PDB entry 6DOK | X-ray diffraction, 1.38 A resolution | chains A and C of the 4 polymer chains in the assembly

Chain A:
Name: Ribonuclease H
From: Bacillus halodurans
Notes: EC 3.1.26.4; fragment: catalytic domain
UniProt: Q9KEI9 (RNH1_BACHD); numbering as in UniProt (aligned over 61-195)
Sequence (135 residues; numbered 61 to 195; the number before each row is that of its first residue):
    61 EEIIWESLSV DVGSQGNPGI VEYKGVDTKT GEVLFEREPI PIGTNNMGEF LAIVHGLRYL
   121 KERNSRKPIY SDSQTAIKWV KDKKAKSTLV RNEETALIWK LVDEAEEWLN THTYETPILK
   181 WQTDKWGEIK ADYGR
Curated features (UniProtKB/Swiss-Prot):
  - binding site (Mg(2+)): Asp71, Glu109, Asp132, Asp192
Bound ions: Mg2+ site 1: Asp71, Asp192 (shared with 1 residue of chain b); Mg2+ site 2: Asp71, Glu109, Asp132 (shared with 1 residue of chain B; 1 residue of chain b); K+: Asp192 (shared with 1 residue of chain b)

Chain C:
Molecule: 6-nt DNA strand
Sequence (6 nucleotides; numbered 1 to 6; the number before each row is that of its first residue):
     1 CGATGT

Interface between chain A and chain C:
Contacting residue pairs - 21 pairs, chain A then chain C:
  Asn77(A) with DA3(C), hydrogen bond to the base; DT4(C), hydrogen bond to the sugar
  Pro78(A) with DA3(C), phosphate contact; DT4(C), phosphate contact
  Thr104(A) with DT4(C), phosphate contact; DG5(C), hydrogen bond to the phosphate
  Asn105(A) with DT4(C), hydrogen bond to the base
  Asn106(A) with DT4(C), hydrogen bond to the base; DG5(C), hydrogen bond to the sugar
  Met107(A) with DG5(C), phosphate contact
  Gln134(A) with DG5(C), base contact; DT6(C), base contact
  Thr135(A) with DG5(C), sugar contact
  Lys138(A) with DT6(C), phosphate contact
  Trp139(A) with DG5(C), phosphate contact; DT6(C), hydrogen bond to the phosphate
  Lys146(A) with DG5(C), sugar contact; DT6(C), salt bridge to the phosphate
  Ser147(A) with DG5(C), hydrogen bond to the phosphate
  Thr148(A) with DG5(C), hydrogen bond to the phosphate
  Leu149(A) with DG5(C), phosphate contact
Also at the interface, not in a pair above, chain C (5 interface residues in all): DG2

Summary:
14 residues of chain A face 5 of chain C across their interface; the contacts include 9 hydrogen bonds and 1
salt bridge. Among the polar pairs are Asn77(A)-DA3(C), Asn105(A)-DT4(C) and Asn106(A)-DT4(C). UniProt lists 4
Mg2+-binding residues on chain A.
Here chain A is Ribonuclease H (Bacillus halodurans) and chain C is a 6-nt DNA strand. Entry 6DOK (Crystal
Structure of Bacillus Halodurans Ribonuclease H1 in Complex with an RNA/DNA Hybrid: Reaction in 2 ...) was
determined by X-ray diffraction together with 6DMN, 6DMV, 6DO8, 6DO9, 6DOA, 6DOB and 46 further entries from
the same study.
